Entry 2YH9 (X-ray diffraction, 1.80 A resolution); this record covers chains A and C of the 3 polymer chains in the assembly.

== Chain A (and C) ==
Protein: Small protein A
From: Escherichia coli
Notes: chain C of this document is another copy of the same molecule, construct and numbering; everything in this record applies to it too
UniProtKB: P0A937 (SMPA_ECOLI); residues -4 to 75 here correspond to UniProt positions 34-113 (UniProt number = residue number + 38)
Sequence (88 residues; numbered -4 to 83; the number before each row is that of its first residue; numbers below 1 keep their minus sign (Gln-4 is residue -4)):
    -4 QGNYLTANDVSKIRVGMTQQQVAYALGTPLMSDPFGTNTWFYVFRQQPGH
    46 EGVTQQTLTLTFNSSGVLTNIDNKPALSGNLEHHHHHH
Not modelled in the structure: -4 to 4, 71-83 (chain C: -4 to 4, 72-83)
Modified residues: Mse12 (selenomethionine; parent Met); Mse26 (selenomethionine; parent Met)
Sequence notes: expression tag (76-83)

== Interface between chain A and chain C ==
Pairs across the interface - 95 pairs, chain A then chain C:
  Val5(A) with Gln51(C); Asn68(C)
  Ile8(A) with Leu55(C), hydrophobic; Ile66(C), hydrophobic
  Arg9(A) with Leu63(C)
  Val10(A) with Leu63(C); Thr64(C); Ile66(C)
  Gly11(A) with Val62(C); Leu63(C), hydrogen bond (backbone-backbone)
  Mse12(A) with Gly61(C); Val62(C); Leu63(C), hydrogen bond (backbone-backbone)
  Thr13(A) with Gly61(C)
  Gln14(A) with Pro29(C); Phe30(C); Gly31(C), hydrogen bond (side chain-backbone); Thr32(C), hydrogen bond (side chain-backbone); Trp35(C); Phe57(C); Gly61(C), hydrogen bond (backbone-backbone)
  Gln15(A) with Phe30(C)
  Val17(A) with Trp35(C), hydrophobic; Tyr37(C); Leu55(C), hydrophobic
  Leu21(A) with Tyr37(C), hydrophobic; Leu53(C), hydrophobic
  Gly22(A) with Tyr37(C), hydrogen bond (backbone-side chain)
  Thr23(A) with Phe30(C); Tyr37(C)
  Pro24(A) with Pro29(C); Trp35(C), hydrophobic; Phe36(C); Tyr37(C), hydrophobic
  Leu25(A) with Phe36(C), hydrogen bond (backbone-backbone); Val38(C), hydrophobic; Arg40(C)
  Mse26(A) with Trp35(C); Phe36(C), hydrogen bond (backbone-backbone)
  Ser27(A) with Ser27(C); Pro29(C); Thr32(C); Thr34(C); Trp35(C)
  Asp28(A) with Thr32(C), hydrogen bond (backbone-side chain); Thr34(C), hydrogen bond (backbone-backbone)
  Pro29(A) with Gln14(C); Pro24(C); Ser27(C)
  Phe30(A) with Gln14(C); Gln15(C); Ala18(C), hydrophobic; Thr23(C); Thr32(C), hydrogen bond (backbone-side chain)
  Gly31(A) with Gln14(C), hydrogen bond (backbone-side chain)
  Thr32(A) with Gln14(C), hydrogen bond (backbone-side chain); Ser27(C); Asp28(C), hydrogen bond (side chain-backbone); Phe30(C); Thr32(C)
  Thr34(A) with Ser27(C); Asp28(C), hydrogen bond (backbone-backbone)
  Trp35(A) with Gln14(C); Val17(C), hydrophobic; Pro24(C), hydrophobic; Mse26(C); Ser27(C)
  Phe36(A) with Pro24(C); Leu25(C), hydrogen bond (backbone-backbone); Mse26(C), hydrogen bond (backbone-backbone)
  Tyr37(A) with Val17(C); Leu21(C), hydrophobic; Gly22(C), hydrogen bond (side chain-backbone); Thr23(C); Pro24(C), hydrophobic
  Val38(A) with Leu25(C), hydrophobic
  Arg40(A) with Leu25(C)
  Leu53(A) with Leu21(C), hydrophobic
  Leu55(A) with Ile8(C), hydrophobic; Val17(C), hydrophobic
  Phe57(A) with Gln14(C); Val17(C), hydrophobic
  Gly61(A) with Mse12(C); Thr13(C); Gln14(C), hydrogen bond (backbone-backbone)
  Val62(A) with Gly11(C); Mse12(C)
  Leu63(A) with Arg9(C); Val10(C); Gly11(C), hydrogen bond (backbone-backbone); Mse12(C), hydrogen bond (backbone-backbone); Val17(C), hydrophobic
  Thr64(A) with Val10(C)
  Ile66(A) with Ile8(C), hydrophobic; Val10(C)
Other interface residues (no listed pair), chain A (38 interface residues in all): Ala18, Asn65
Other interface residues (no listed pair), chain C (40 interface residues in all): Phe39, Asn65

== Summary ==
38 residues of chain A and 40 residues of chain C are in contact; the contacts include 21 hydrogen bonds.
Among the polar pairs are Gln14(A)-Gly31(C), Gln14(A)-Thr32(C) and Gly22(A)-Tyr37(C).
Both chains are Small protein A (Escherichia coli). Entry 2YH9 (Crystal structure of the dimeric BamE from E.
coli) was determined by X-ray diffraction together with 2YHC, 2YH3, 2YH5 and 2YH6 from the same study.
